Entry 1BCC (X-ray diffraction, 3.16 A resolution); this record covers chains C and D of the 10 polymer chains in the assembly.

[Chain C]
Molecule: Ubiquinol cytochrome C oxidoreductase
Source organism: Gallus gallus
Notes: EC 1.10.2.2
Reference sequence: P18946 (CYB_CHICK); numbering as in UniProt (aligned over 1-380)
Sequence (380 residues; numbered 1 to 380; the number before each row is that of its first residue):
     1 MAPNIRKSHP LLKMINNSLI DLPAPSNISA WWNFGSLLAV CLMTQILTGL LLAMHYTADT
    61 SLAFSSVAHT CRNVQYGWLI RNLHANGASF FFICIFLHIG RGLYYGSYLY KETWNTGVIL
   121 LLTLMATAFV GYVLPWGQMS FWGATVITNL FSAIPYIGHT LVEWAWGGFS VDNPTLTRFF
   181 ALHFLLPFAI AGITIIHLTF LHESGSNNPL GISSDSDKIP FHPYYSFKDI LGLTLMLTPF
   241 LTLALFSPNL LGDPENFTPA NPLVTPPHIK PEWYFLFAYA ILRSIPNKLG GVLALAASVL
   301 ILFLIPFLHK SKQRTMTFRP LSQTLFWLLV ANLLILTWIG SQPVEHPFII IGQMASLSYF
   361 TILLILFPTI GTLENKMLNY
Disordered / not traced: 1
Curated features (UniProtKB/Swiss-Prot):
  - binding site (heme b): His-84, His-98, His-183, His-197
  - binding site (a ubiquinone): His-202
Metal / ion sites: heme Fe site 1: His-84, His-183; heme Fe site 2: His-98, His-197
Small-molecule neighbours:
  - heme (HEM), molecule 1: Trp-32, Gly-35, Ser-36, Leu-38, Ala-39, Phe-91, Ile-95, His-98, Ile-99, Arg-101, Ser-107, Tyr-108, Tyr-110, Thr-113, Trp-114, Gly-117, Val-118, Leu-120, Leu-121, Ile-190, Thr-194, His-197, Leu-198, Leu-201, Ser-206, Asn-207
  - heme (HEM), molecule 2: Leu-42, Gln-45, Ile-46, Gly-49, Leu-50, Leu-52, Ala-53, Tyr-56, Val-67, Arg-81, His-84, Ala-85, Ala-88, Leu-124, Thr-127, Ala-128, Gly-131, Tyr-132, Leu-134, Pro-135, Phe-180, His-183, Phe-184, Pro-187, Ile-190, Tyr-274
  - ubiquinone-10 (U10): Ile-15, Ser-18, Leu-19, Leu-22, Ile-28, Ser-36, Ala-39, Leu-198, Leu-201, His-202, Ser-206, Phe-221, Tyr-225, Asp-229
Reported in the primary citation:
  - binding site for heme: Arg-101

[Chain D]
Molecule: Ubiquinol cytochrome C oxidoreductase
Source organism: Gallus gallus
Notes: EC 1.10.2.2
Reference sequence: P00125 (CY1_BOVIN); residues 1-241 here = UniProt positions 1-241
Sequence (241 residues; row label = number of the first residue in the row):
     1 SDLELHPPSY PWSHRGPLSS LDHTSIRRGF QVYKQVCSSC HSMDYVAYRH LVGVCYTEDE
    61 AKALAEEVEV QDGPNEDGEM FMRPGKLSDY FPKPYPNPEA ARAANNGALP PDLSYIVRAR
   121 HGGEDYVFSL LTGYCEPPTG VSVREGLYFN PYFPGQAIGM APPIYNDVLE FDDGTPATMS
   181 QVAKDVCTFL RWAAEPEHDH RKRMGLKMLL MMGLLVPLVY YMKRHKWSVL KSRKLAYRPP
   241 K
Sequence notes: conflict Pro-17 (Leu in P00125), Val-143 (Leu in P00125), Asp-167 (Glu in P00125), Val-216 (Leu in P00125), Tyr-221 (Ala in P00125)
Glycans and other covalent adducts: heme (HEM) linked to Cys-37, Cys-40
Metal / ion sites: heme Fe: His-41, Met-160
Small-molecule neighbours: heme (HEM): Val-32, Val-36, Ser-39, His-41, Asn-105, Ala-108, Leu-109, Pro-110, Pro-111, Leu-113, Ile-116, Arg-120, Tyr-126, Val-127, Leu-130, Leu-131, Phe-153, Ile-158, Gly-159, Met-160, Pro-163, Val-186
Reported in the primary citation:
  - contacts within the chain: Tyr-33/Phe-189
  - heme coordination: Met-160
  - binding site for heme: Val-36 to His-41, Pro-111 to Leu-113, Ile-158 to Pro-163

[Interface between chain C and chain D]
Residue-residue contacts (52):
  Ser-26(C) / Trp-227(D)
  Phe-64(C) / Tyr-45(D)
  Ser-65(C) / Tyr-45(D)
  Ala-68(C) / Tyr-45(D)  hydrophobic
  Ala-68(C) / Tyr-115(D)
  Arg-72(C) / Tyr-45(D)
  Arg-72(C) / Ser-114(D)
  Arg-72(C) / Tyr-115(D)  hydrogen bond
  Arg-72(C) / Ala-193(D)  hydrogen bond (side chain-backbone)
  Arg-72(C) / Ala-194(D)
  Arg-72(C) / Pro-196(D)
  Asn-73(C) / Arg-49(D)
  Tyr-76(C) / His-200(D)
  Tyr-76(C) / Met-204(D)  hydrophobic
  Trp-78(C) / Glu-197(D)
  Trp-78(C) / His-200(D)
  Trp-78(C) / Arg-201(D)
  Trp-78(C) / Met-204(D)  hydrophobic
  Leu-79(C) / Met-204(D)  hydrophobic
  Asp-217(C) / Arg-233(D)  salt bridge
  Ile-219(C) / Trp-227(D)  hydrophobic
  Ile-219(C) / Leu-230(D)  hydrophobic
  Tyr-224(C) / Lys-226(D)
  Tyr-224(C) / Trp-227(D)
  Tyr-224(C) / Leu-230(D)  hydrophobic
  Tyr-225(C) / Trp-227(D)
  Phe-227(C) / Met-222(D)  hydrophobic
  Phe-227(C) / Lys-226(D)
  Lys-228(C) / Lys-223(D)
  Leu-231(C) / Val-219(D)  hydrophobic
  Leu-231(C) / Tyr-220(D)  hydrophobic
  Leu-231(C) / Lys-223(D)
  Thr-234(C) / Val-216(D)
  Thr-234(C) / Val-219(D)
  Leu-235(C) / Val-216(D)  hydrophobic
  Thr-238(C) / Met-212(D)
  Leu-241(C) / Met-208(D)  hydrophobic
  Thr-242(C) / Met-208(D)
  Thr-242(C) / Leu-209(D)
  Leu-245(C) / Arg-201(D)
  Leu-245(C) / Met-204(D)
  Leu-245(C) / Gly-205(D)
  Phe-246(C) / Pro-17(D)
  Phe-246(C) / Arg-201(D)
  Phe-246(C) / Gly-205(D)
  Pro-248(C) / Arg-201(D)
  Asn-249(C) / Arg-118(D)  hydrogen bond
  Pro-254(C) / Arg-118(D)
  Pro-254(C) / Ala-119(D)
  Pro-254(C) / His-121(D)
  Phe-257(C) / Tyr-115(D)  hydrophobic
  Phe-257(C) / Arg-118(D)
Interface residues without a listed pair, chain C (31 interface residues in all): His-69, Pro-223, Thr-258, Glu-345
Interface residues without a listed pair, chain D (36 interface residues in all): Asp-2, Leu-18, Val-46, Tyr-90, Arg-120, Leu-206, Leu-215, Val-229

[In short]
31 residues of chain C face 36 of chain D across their interface; the contacts include 3 hydrogen bonds and 1
salt bridge. Among the polar pairs are Asp-217(C)/Arg-233(D), Arg-72(C)/Tyr-115(D) and Arg-72(C)/Ala-193(D).
Chain C binds heme and ubiquinone-10. From the paper: a binding site for heme at Arg-101(C) and Val-36(D)
among others; heme coordination by Met-160(D).
Here chain C is Ubiquinol cytochrome C oxidoreductase and chain D is Ubiquinol cytochrome C oxidoreductase,
both from Gallus gallus. Entry 1BCC (Cytochrome BC1 complex from chicken) was determined by X-ray diffraction
(same publication as 2BCC and 3BCC).
